Entry 7ZMG (electron microscopy, 2.44 A resolution); this record covers chains 2 and X of the 43 polymer chains in the assembly.

[Chain 2]
Molecule: NADH dehydrogenase subunit 2
Source organism: Chaetomium thermophilum var. thermophilum DSM 1495
UniProt: G1DJ98 (G1DJ98_CHATD); residues 1-571 here = UniProt positions 1-571
Sequence (571 residues; numbered 1 to 571; the number before each row is that of its first residue):
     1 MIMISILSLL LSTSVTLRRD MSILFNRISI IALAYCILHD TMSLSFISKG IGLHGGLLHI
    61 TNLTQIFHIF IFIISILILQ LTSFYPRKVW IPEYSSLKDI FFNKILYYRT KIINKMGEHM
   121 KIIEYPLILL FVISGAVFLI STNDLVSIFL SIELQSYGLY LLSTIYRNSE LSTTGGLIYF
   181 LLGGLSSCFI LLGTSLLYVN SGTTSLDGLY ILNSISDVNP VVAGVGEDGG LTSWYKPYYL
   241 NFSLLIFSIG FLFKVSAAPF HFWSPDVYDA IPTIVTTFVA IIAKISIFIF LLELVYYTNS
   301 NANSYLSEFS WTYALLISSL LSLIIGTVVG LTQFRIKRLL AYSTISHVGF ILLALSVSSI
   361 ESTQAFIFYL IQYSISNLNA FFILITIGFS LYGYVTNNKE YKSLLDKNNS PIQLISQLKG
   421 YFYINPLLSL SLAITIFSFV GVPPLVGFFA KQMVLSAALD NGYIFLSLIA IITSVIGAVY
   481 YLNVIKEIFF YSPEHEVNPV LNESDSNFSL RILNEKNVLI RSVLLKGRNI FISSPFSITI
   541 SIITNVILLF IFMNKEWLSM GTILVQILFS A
Not modelled in the structure: 220-232
Residues lining bound ligands:
  - 1,2-Distearoyl-sn-glycerophosphoethanolamine (3PE), molecule 1: Pro259, Phe262, Leu321
  - 1,2-Distearoyl-sn-glycerophosphoethanolamine (3PE), molecule 2: Ile324, Phe465, Ile469
  - 1,2-Distearoyl-sn-glycerophosphoethanolamine (3PE), molecule 3: Phe422, Pro426, Leu427, Leu430, Ile434, Phe437, Pro444, Leu445, Leu548, Leu549, Phe552
  - Lauryl Maltose Neopentyl Glycol (LMN), molecule 1: Thr41, Met42, Leu44, Ser45, Phe46, Ile47, Asn62, Ile66, Ile69, Phe70, Ile371, Met553, Glu556, Trp557, Met560, Ile563, Leu564, Ile567
  - Lauryl Maltose Neopentyl Glycol (LMN), molecule 2: Leu459, Asp460, Ile464, Leu468
  - 1,2-diacyl-sn-glycero-3-phosphocholine (PC1), molecule 1: Ile30, Ile31, Ala34, Tyr35, Leu38
  - 1,2-diacyl-sn-glycero-3-phosphocholine (PC1), molecule 2: Ala34, Ile37, Leu38, Thr41, Ile73, Ile76
  - 1,2-diacyl-sn-glycero-3-phosphocholine (PC1), molecule 3: Leu331, Ile472, Val475, Ile476, Val479, Asn483, Lys486

[Chain X]
Molecule: NADH-ubiquinone oxidoreductase-like protein
Source organism: Chaetomium thermophilum var. thermophilum DSM 1495
UniProt: G0S0S8 (G0S0S8_CHATD); numbering as in UniProt (aligned over 1-191)
Sequence (191 residues; each row starts with the number of its first residue):
     1 MSNTPTQTYQ FPSKTVKTDY PLIDNDPHFT RVIRYARPSD YAHGLAAAAA GPAALWLMER
    61 ISPSQVGRGG FAKAMRLAGF IGLAGGFLYF YQRSILRFYG MSENAREVEM DMREMTDRVK
   121 AGLPLYGESR LSPAMQGVAA RQSRYSALFF GVMPWFNFVN HNQHGVDTAK YYQQAERELE
   181 AERLAREQAQ Q
Not modelled in the structure: 1-2, 190-191
Residues lining bound ligands: 1,2-diacyl-sn-glycero-3-phosphocholine (PC1): Ala42, His43, Ala46, Ala47, Ala49, Ala50, Gly51, Ala53, Ala54, Tyr89

[Chain 2 / chain X interface]
Residue-residue contacts (99):
  Met1(2) - Ile81(X)
  Met1(2) - Gly85(X)
  Met1(2) - Leu88(X)  hydrophobic
  Met1(2) - Phe150(X)  hydrogen bond (backbone-backbone)
  Met1(2) - Gly151(X)
  Met1(2) - Val152(X)  hydrogen bond (backbone-backbone)
  Ile2(2) - Gly151(X)  hydrogen bond (backbone-backbone)
  Ile2(2) - Val152(X)
  Met3(2) - Val152(X)  hydrogen bond (backbone-backbone)
  Met3(2) - Met153(X)  hydrophobic
  Ile4(2) - Ala84(X)  hydrophobic
  Ile4(2) - Leu88(X)  hydrophobic
  Ile4(2) - Pro154(X)  hydrophobic
  Ser5(2) - Ile81(X)
  Ser8(2) - Leu77(X)
  Ser8(2) - Phe80(X)
  Leu9(2) - Leu77(X)  hydrophobic
  Ser12(2) - Lys73(X)  hydrogen bond (backbone-side chain)
  Ser12(2) - Leu77(X)
  Val15(2) - Lys73(X)
  Thr16(2) - Lys73(X)
  Arg18(2) - Val66(X)
  Arg18(2) - Gly67(X)
  Arg18(2) - Gly69(X)
  Arg18(2) - Gly70(X)
  Asp20(2) - Val66(X)
  Asp20(2) - Gly67(X)  hydrogen bond (side chain-backbone)
  Met21(2) - Val66(X)  hydrophobic
  Met21(2) - Gly70(X)
  Met21(2) - Lys73(X)
  Ile23(2) - Ser64(X)
  Leu24(2) - Ser64(X)
  Leu24(2) - Val66(X)  hydrophobic
  Leu24(2) - Gly70(X)
  Leu24(2) - Ala74(X)  hydrophobic
  Arg27(2) - Met58(X)  hydrogen bond (side chain-backbone)
  Arg27(2) - Glu59(X)  salt bridge
  Arg27(2) - Ser62(X)  hydrogen bond (side chain-backbone)
  Ile28(2) - Ala74(X)
  Ile31(2) - Gly51(X)
  Ile31(2) - Leu55(X)  hydrophobic
  Tyr35(2) - Ala47(X)  hydrogen bond (side chain-backbone)
  Tyr35(2) - Ala48(X)
  Tyr35(2) - Gly51(X)  hydrogen bond (side chain-backbone)
  Tyr35(2) - Gly82(X)
  Tyr35(2) - Gly85(X)
  Cys36(2) - Gly151(X)
  Leu38(2) - Tyr89(X)  hydrophobic
  His39(2) - Gly85(X)  hydrogen bond (side chain-backbone)
  His39(2) - Leu88(X)
  His39(2) - Tyr89(X)
  His39(2) - Gln92(X)  hydrogen bond (backbone-side chain)
  His39(2) - Phe150(X)
  His39(2) - Gly151(X)
  Asp40(2) - Gly151(X)  hydrogen bond (side chain-backbone)
  Met42(2) - Tyr89(X)  hydrophobic
  Met42(2) - Gln92(X)
  Met42(2) - Arg93(X)
  Met42(2) - Leu96(X)
  Ser43(2) - Leu148(X)
  Ser45(2) - Met101(X)  hydrogen bond (side chain-backbone)
  Phe46(2) - Val16(X)  hydrophobic
  Phe46(2) - Lys17(X)
  Phe46(2) - Thr18(X)
  Phe46(2) - Met101(X)  hydrophobic
  Ile47(2) - Lys17(X)  hydrogen bond (backbone-backbone)
  Gly50(2) - Lys14(X)
  Ile51(2) - Val16(X)  hydrophobic
  Ile51(2) - Arg144(X)
  Ile51(2) - Tyr145(X)  hydrophobic
  Gly52(2) - Arg144(X)  hydrogen bond (backbone-side chain)
  Leu53(2) - Arg144(X)
  Leu53(2) - Tyr145(X)
  Leu53(2) - Phe149(X)  hydrophobic
  His54(2) - Arg141(X)
  His54(2) - Gln142(X)  hydrogen bond
  His54(2) - Met153(X)
  His54(2) - Trp155(X)
  Gly55(2) - Arg141(X)  hydrogen bond (backbone-backbone)
  Gly55(2) - Gln142(X)
  Leu58(2) - Phe149(X)  hydrophobic
  Ile60(2) - Leu148(X)  hydrophobic
  Ile60(2) - Phe149(X)  hydrophobic
  Gln65(2) - Leu148(X)  hydrogen bond (side chain-backbone)
  Tyr85(2) - Pro63(X)
  Tyr85(2) - Ser64(X)  hydrogen bond (side chain-backbone)
  Tyr85(2) - Gln65(X)
  Ile100(2) - Arg60(X)
  Ile100(2) - Ile61(X)  hydrophobic
  Phe101(2) - Leu57(X)  hydrophobic
  Phe101(2) - Arg60(X)  hydrogen bond (backbone-side chain)
  Phe101(2) - Ile61(X)  hydrophobic
  Arg109(2) - Pro63(X)
  Arg109(2) - Gln65(X)  hydrogen bond
  Lys115(2) - Gln65(X)
  Val137(2) - Val152(X)  hydrophobic
  Phe138(2) - Phe149(X)  hydrophobic
  Phe138(2) - Val152(X)  hydrophobic
  Ser141(2) - Phe149(X)
Interface residues without a listed pair, chain 2 (53 interface residues in all): Phe25, Ala32, Ser48, His68, Phe72, Phe84, Phe102, Ile113
Interface residues without a listed pair, chain X (54 interface residues in all): Ala50, Ala54, Arg68, Phe71, Ala78, Gly86, Ser146

[Overview]
53 residues of chain 2 and 54 residues of chain X are in contact; the contacts include 22 hydrogen bonds and 1
salt bridge. Among the polar pairs are Arg27(2)-Glu59(X), Ser12(2)-Lys73(X) and Asp20(2)-Gly67(X). One
1,2-diacyl-sn-glycero-3-phosphocholine molecule is bound between chain 2 and chain X.
Chain 2 is NADH dehydrogenase subunit 2 and chain X is NADH-ubiquinone oxidoreductase-like protein, both from
Chaetomium thermophilum var. thermophilum DSM 1495; the structure, CryoEM structure of mitochondrial complex I
from Chaetomium thermophilum (state 1), was determined by electron microscopy (same publication as 7ZM7, 7ZM8,
7ZMB, 7ZME and 7ZMH).
